Entry 7WF4 (electron microscopy, 3.40 A resolution); this record covers chains I and J of the 12 polymer chains in the assembly.

== Chain I ==
Molecule: Voltage-gated potassium channel subunit beta-2
From: Homo sapiens
Notes: EC 1.1.1.-
Reference sequence: Q13303 (KCAB2_HUMAN); residue numbers follow UniProt; this construct covers 34-361
Amino-acid sequence (328 residues; numbered 34 to 361; the number before each row is that of its first residue):
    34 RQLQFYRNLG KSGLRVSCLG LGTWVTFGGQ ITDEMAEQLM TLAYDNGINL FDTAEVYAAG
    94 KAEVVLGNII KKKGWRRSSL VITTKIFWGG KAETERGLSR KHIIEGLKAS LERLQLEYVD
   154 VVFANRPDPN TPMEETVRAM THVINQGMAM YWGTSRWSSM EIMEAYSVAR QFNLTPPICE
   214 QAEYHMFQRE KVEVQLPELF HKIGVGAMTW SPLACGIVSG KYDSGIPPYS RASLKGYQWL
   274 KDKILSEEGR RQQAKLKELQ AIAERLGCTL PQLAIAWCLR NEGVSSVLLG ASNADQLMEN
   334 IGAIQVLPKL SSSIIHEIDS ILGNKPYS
Ligand contacts: NADP (NAP; NADP nicotinamide-adenine-dinucleotide phosphate): Gly55, Thr56, Trp57, Gln63, Asp85, Tyr90, Lys118, Asn158, Ser188, Arg189, Gln214, Trp243, Ser244, Pro245, Leu246, Ala247, Cys248, Gly249, Ser252, Lys254, Tyr262, Ser263, Arg264, Pro304, Leu321, Leu322, Gly323, Ala324, Ser325, Gln329, Glu332, Asn333

== Chain J ==
Molecule: Potassium voltage-gated channel subfamily A member 3
From: Homo sapiens
Notes: fragment: T1 domain
Reference sequence: P22001 (KCNA3_HUMAN); residue numbers follow UniProt; this construct covers 99-204
Amino-acid sequence (106 residues; each row starts with the number of its first residue):
    99 QDCCGERVVI NISGLRFETQ LKTLCQFPET LLGDPKRRMR YFDPLRNEYF FDRNRPSFDA
   159 ILYYYQSGGR IRRPVNVPID IFSEEIRFYQ LGEEAMEKFR EDEGFL
Disulfides: Cys101-Cys123

== Chain I / chain J interface ==
Contacting residue pairs (9; chain I residue first):
  Met196(I) - Glu104(J)
  Tyr199(I) - Pro142(J)  hydrogen bond (side chain-backbone)
  Tyr199(I) - Asn145(J)
  Ser200(I) - Asn145(J)
  Arg203(I) - Pro142(J)  hydrogen bond (side chain-backbone)
  Arg203(I) - Leu143(J)
  Lys235(I) - Phe140(J)
  Lys235(I) - Pro142(J)
  Lys235(I) - Tyr147(J)
Other interface residues (no listed pair), chain I (7 interface residues in all): His234, Ile236
Other interface residues (no listed pair), chain J (8 interface residues in all): Met137, Asp141

== In short ==
7 residues of chain I and 8 residues of chain J are in contact; the contacts include 2 hydrogen bonds. Polar
contacts include Tyr199(I)-Pro142(J) and Arg203(I)-Pro142(J). Bound to chain I: NADP.
Here chain I is Voltage-gated potassium channel subunit beta-2 and chain J is Potassium voltage-gated channel
subfamily A member 3, both from Homo sapiens. Entry 7WF4 (Composite map of human Kv1.3 channel in
dalazatide-bound state with beta subunits) was determined by electron microscopy (same publication as 7WF3).
